Entry 6SK6 (electron microscopy, 3.20 A resolution); this record covers chains B and A of the 4 polymer chains in the assembly.

Chain B:
Molecule: Rhinovirus B5 VP2
Source organism: Human rhinovirus B5
Notes: EC 3.4.22.29, 3.6.1.15, 3.4.22.28, 2.7.7.48
UniProt: B9V433 (B9V433_9ENTO); residues 8-259 here correspond to UniProt positions 77-328 (UniProt number = residue number + 69)
Sequence (252 residues; row label = number of the first residue in the row):
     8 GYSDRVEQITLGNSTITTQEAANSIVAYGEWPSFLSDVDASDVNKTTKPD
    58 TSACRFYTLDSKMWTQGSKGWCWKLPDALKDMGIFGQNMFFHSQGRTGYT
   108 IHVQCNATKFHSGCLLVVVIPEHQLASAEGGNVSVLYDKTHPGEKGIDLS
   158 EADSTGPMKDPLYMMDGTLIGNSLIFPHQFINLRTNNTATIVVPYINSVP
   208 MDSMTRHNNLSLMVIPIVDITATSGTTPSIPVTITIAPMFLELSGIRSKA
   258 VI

Chain A:
Molecule: Rhinovirus B5 VP1
Source organism: Human rhinovirus B5
UniProt: Q7T659 (Q7T659_9ENTO); residue numbers follow UniProt; this construct covers 1-288
Sequence (288 residues; each row starts with the number of its first residue):
     1 GLEDDLVEVIVDKAQQTLASIKSDSKHTQKVPSLTANETGATLPTTPSDS
    51 VETRTTLMHYTGSETTLENFLGRAACVHVVEIVNKRPTDTEEHRMQLLFN
   101 NWKINLSSLVQLRRKLEMFTYVRFDSEYTIIATSSQPNEAKFSSNLTIQA
   151 MFIPPGAPNPKKWDDYTWQSATNPSVFFNVGKSARFSVPYLGIASAYNCF
   201 YDGYSHDNSTTPYGINVLNHMGSMAFRVVNEHDNHTTHVKVRVYHRAKHI
   251 RAWVPRAPRALEYLHIGRTNYKQSPQNPIKTRKTISTY
Unresolved in the structure: 1-15

Chain B / chain A interface:
Residue-residue contacts (102):
  Ala29(B) with Glu38(A); Thr39(A)
  Asn30(B) with Thr39(A)
  Ile32(B) with Thr39(A)
  Tyr35(B) with Val254(A)
  Lys81(B) with Asp202(A), salt bridge
  Pro128(B) with Val254(A), hydrophobic; Arg256(A), hydrogen bond (backbone-side chain)
  Glu129(B) with Thr120(A); Tyr121(A); Phe200(A); Tyr201(A); Asp202(A), hydrogen bond (side chain-backbone); Arg256(A)
  His130(B) with Asp202(A); Tyr213(A)
  Gln131(B) with Phe200(A); Tyr201(A), hydrogen bond (side chain-backbone); Tyr213(A); Gly214(A); Ile215(A), hydrogen bond (side chain-backbone); Gly267(A), hydrogen bond (side chain-backbone); Arg268(A); Thr269(A), hydrogen bond (backbone-side chain)
  Leu132(B) with Tyr213(A), hydrogen bond (backbone-side chain); Thr269(A), hydrogen bond (backbone-side chain)
  Ala133(B) with Thr269(A), hydrogen bond (backbone-side chain); Asn270(A); Tyr271(A), hydrophobic
  Ser134(B) with Asn270(A), hydrogen bond (backbone-side chain)
  Ala135(B) with Gln273(A)
  Glu136(B) with Gln273(A), hydrogen bond (backbone-side chain)
  Gly137(B) with Asn270(A), hydrogen bond (backbone-side chain); Tyr271(A)
  Gly138(B) with Leu264(A); His265(A); Asn270(A), hydrogen bond (backbone-side chain)
  Asn139(B) with His265(A); Arg268(A), hydrogen bond (backbone-side chain); Asn270(A)
  Val140(B) with Asn270(A), hydrogen bond (backbone-side chain)
  Ser141(B) with Tyr213(A)
  Val142(B) with Tyr204(A), hydrogen bond (backbone-side chain); Tyr213(A)
  Leu143(B) with Tyr204(A), hydrogen bond (backbone-side chain); Ser209(A)
  Tyr144(B) with Tyr204(A), hydrogen bond (backbone-side chain); Asp207(A); Asn208(A); Ser209(A), hydrogen bond (backbone-backbone)
  Asp145(B) with Ser209(A), hydrogen bond
  Thr147(B) with Tyr204(A), hydrogen bond
  His148(B) with Tyr204(A)
  Met165(B) with Tyr271(A); Lys272(A)
  Leu169(B) with Asn277(A)
  Tyr170(B) with Leu261(A), hydrophobic; Tyr271(A); Asn277(A); Pro278(A)
  Asp173(B) with Arg259(A), hydrogen bond (backbone-side chain); Thr269(A)
  Gly174(B) with Arg259(A); Ala260(A), hydrogen bond (backbone-backbone); Leu261(A), hydrogen bond (backbone-backbone); Tyr271(A)
  Thr175(B) with Ala257(A); Pro258(A); Arg259(A)
  Leu176(B) with Ala260(A), hydrophobic
  Asn179(B) with Ala257(A)
  Ile182(B) with Arg256(A); Ala257(A)
  Phe183(B) with Pro255(A); Arg256(A)
  His185(B) with Gly40(A)
  Gln186(B) with Glu38(A); Thr39(A), hydrogen bond (side chain-backbone)
  Phe187(B) with Asn37(A); Glu38(A), hydrogen bond (backbone-backbone)
  Asn189(B) with Glu38(A), hydrogen bond
  Thr192(B) with Glu38(A)
  Asn193(B) with Glu38(A)
  Ile203(B) with Tyr121(A)
  Asn204(B) with Tyr121(A)
  Ser205(B) with Tyr121(A); Ala194(A); Ser195(A), hydrogen bond (backbone-backbone); Ala196(A); Asn198(A), hydrogen bond
  Val206(B) with Ala194(A), hydrophobic
  Thr212(B) with Asp207(A), hydrogen bond
  Arg213(B) with Tyr201(A); Gly203(A); Tyr204(A), hydrogen bond (backbone-backbone); Ser205(A), hydrogen bond (side chain-backbone); Asp207(A), hydrogen bond (backbone-side chain)
  His214(B) with Tyr201(A); Asp202(A), hydrogen bond (side chain-backbone); Gly203(A)
  Asn215(B) with Asp202(A), hydrogen bond (backbone-backbone)
  Ile259(B) with Asp207(A)
Also at the interface, not in a pair above, chain B (53 interface residues in all): Ile127, Asp167, Ser180
Also at the interface, not in a pair above, chain A (47 interface residues in all): His206, Thr210, Pro212, Pro275, Gln276, Ile279

Overview:
Chain B and chain A form an interface of 53 and 47 residues respectively; the contacts include 35 hydrogen
bonds and 1 salt bridge. Polar pairs include Lys81(B)-Asp202(A), Pro128(B)-Arg256(A) and Glu129(B)-Asp202(A).
Here chain B is Rhinovirus B5 VP2 and chain A is Rhinovirus B5 VP1, both from Human rhinovirus B5. Entry 6SK6
(Cryo-EM structure of rhinovirus-B5) was determined by electron microscopy (same publication as 6SK5 and
6SK7).
